PDB entry 3D1N | X-ray diffraction, 2.51 A resolution | chains C and K of the 4 polymer chains in the assembly

== Chain C ==
Molecule: 14-nt DNA strand
Sequence (14 nucleotides; each row starts with the number of its first residue):
     1 AGCATAAATA ATAA

== Chain K ==
Molecule: POU domain, class 6, transcription factor 1
Organism: Homo sapiens
Notes: fragment: POU Domain
UniProtKB: Q14863 (PO6F1_HUMAN); residue numbers follow UniProt; this construct covers 142-292
Chain sequence (151 residues; numbered 142 to 292; the number before each row is that of its first residue):
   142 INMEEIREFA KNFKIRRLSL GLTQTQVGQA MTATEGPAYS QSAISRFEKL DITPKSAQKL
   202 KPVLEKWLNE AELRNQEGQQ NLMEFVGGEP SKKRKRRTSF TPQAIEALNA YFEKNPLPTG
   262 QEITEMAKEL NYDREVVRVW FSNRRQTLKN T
Not modelled in the structure: 142
Modified positions: Mse144, Mse172, Mse267 (selenomethionine); Mse224 (selenomethionine; parent Met)
Differences from the reference sequence: conflict Mse144 (Leu in Q14863), Mse172 (Leu in Q14863), Mse267 (Ile in Q14863); engineered mutation Ser186 (Cys in Q14863), Ser283 (Cys in Q14863)

== How chain C and chain K interact ==
Contacting residue pairs (28; chain C residue first):
  DA4(C) - Arg238(K)  base contact
  DT5(C) - Arg238(K)  hydrogen bond to the base
  DA6(C) - Arg238(K)  hydrogen bond to the sugar
  DA6(C) - Thr239(K)  hydrogen bond to the phosphate
  DA6(C) - Trp281(K)  phosphate contact
  DA7(C) - Arg235(K)  sugar contact
  DA7(C) - Lys236(K)  salt bridge to the phosphate
  DA7(C) - Arg237(K)  phosphate contact
  DA7(C) - Thr239(K)  hydrogen bond to the phosphate
  DA7(C) - Val277(K)  phosphate contact
  DA8(C) - Arg235(K)  sugar contact
  DA8(C) - Lys236(K)  hydrogen bond to the phosphate
  DT9(C) - Thr164(K)  phosphate contact
  DA10(C) - Arg158(K)  salt bridge to the phosphate
  DA10(C) - Leu159(K)  phosphate contact
  DA10(C) - Thr164(K)  phosphate contact
  DA10(C) - Gln165(K)  hydrogen bond to the phosphate
  DA10(C) - Gln182(K)  base contact
  DA11(C) - Lys155(K)  salt bridge to the phosphate
  DA11(C) - Gln165(K)  hydrogen bond to the phosphate
  DA11(C) - Gln182(K)  hydrogen bond to the base
  DA11(C) - Ser186(K)  hydrogen bond to the phosphate
  DA11(C) - Glu189(K)  phosphate contact
  DA11(C) - Lys190(K)  phosphate contact
  DT12(C) - Ser183(K)  hydrogen bond to the base
  DT12(C) - Ser186(K)  base contact
  DT12(C) - Lys190(K)  salt bridge to the phosphate
  DA13(C) - Ser183(K)  base contact
Also at the interface, not in a pair above, chain K (21 interface residues in all): Leu163, Thr166, Arg187, Val280

== Overview ==
10 residues of chain C and 21 residues of chain K are in contact, with 10 hydrogen bonds and 4 salt bridges.
Polar pairs include DT5(C)-Arg238(K), DA11(C)-Gln182(K) and DT12(C)-Ser183(K).
Chain C is a 14-nt DNA strand and chain K is POU domain, class 6, transcription factor 1 (Homo sapiens); the
structure, Structure of human Brn-5 transcription factor in complex with corticotrophin-releasing hormone gene
promoter, was determined by X-ray diffraction.
